1MMO - chains B and C of the 6 polymer chains in the assembly; structure by X-ray diffraction, 2.20 A resolution.

# Chain B (and C)
Molecule: Methane monooxygenase hydrolase (beta chain)
Organism: Methylococcus capsulatus
Notes: EC 1.14.13.25; chain C of this document is another copy of the same molecule, construct and numbering; everything in this record applies to it too
UniProt: P18798 (MEMB_METCA); numbering as in UniProt (aligned over 6-389)
Amino-acid sequence (384 residues; each row starts with the number of its first residue):
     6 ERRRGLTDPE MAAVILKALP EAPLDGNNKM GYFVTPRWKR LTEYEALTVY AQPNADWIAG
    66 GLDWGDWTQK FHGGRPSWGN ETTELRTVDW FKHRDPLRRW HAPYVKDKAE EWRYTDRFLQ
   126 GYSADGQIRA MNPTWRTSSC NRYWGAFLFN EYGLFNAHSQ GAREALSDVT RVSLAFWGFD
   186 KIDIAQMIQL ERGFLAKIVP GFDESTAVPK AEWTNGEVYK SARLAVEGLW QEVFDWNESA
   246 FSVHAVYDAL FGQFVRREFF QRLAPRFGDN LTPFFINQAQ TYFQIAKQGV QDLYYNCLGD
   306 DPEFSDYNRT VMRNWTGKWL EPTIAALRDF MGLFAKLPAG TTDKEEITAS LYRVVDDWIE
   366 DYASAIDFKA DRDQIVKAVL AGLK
Differences from the reference sequence: conflict T142 (Asp in P18798), S143 (Glu in P18798), S144 (Phe in P18798), C145 (Ile in P18798)

# Chain B / chain C interface
Residue-residue contacts (62):
  L11(B) - T12(C)
  T12(B) - L11(C)
  P14(B) - P14(C)
  P14(B) - A18(C)
  P14(B) - L21(C)
  A18(B) - P14(C)
  L21(B) - P14(C)  hydrophobic
  K111(B) - R118(C)
  D112(B) - R118(C)  salt bridge
  D112(B) - R122(C)  salt bridge
  E115(B) - E115(C)
  E115(B) - R118(C)  salt bridge
  E115(B) - R122(C)  salt bridge
  E116(B) - Y119(C)
  E116(B) - R122(C)  salt bridge
  R118(B) - K111(C)
  R118(B) - D112(C)  salt bridge
  R118(B) - E115(C)  salt bridge
  Y119(B) - E116(C)
  Y119(B) - Y119(C)  hydrophobic
  Y119(B) - N282(C)
  Y119(B) - Q283(C)
  R122(B) - D112(C)  salt bridge
  R122(B) - E115(C)  salt bridge
  R122(B) - E116(C)  salt bridge
  R122(B) - T286(C)
  F123(B) - N282(C)
  F123(B) - T286(C)
  G126(B) - Q289(C)
  A129(B) - Q289(C)
  D130(B) - Q258(C)
  D130(B) - R262(C)  salt bridge
  D130(B) - Q285(C)
  D130(B) - Q289(C)  hydrogen bond
  Q132(B) - Q266(C)  hydrogen bond
  Q132(B) - Q285(C)
  R134(B) - R262(C)
  R134(B) - R358(C)
  R134(B) - D362(C)  salt bridge
  Q258(B) - D130(C)
  R262(B) - D130(C)  salt bridge
  R262(B) - R134(C)
  Q266(B) - Q132(C)
  Q266(B) - N275(C)  hydrogen bond (backbone-side chain)
  P270(B) - P270(C)
  P270(B) - N275(C)
  N275(B) - Q266(C)  hydrogen bond (side chain-backbone)
  N275(B) - P270(C)
  N275(B) - P278(C)
  P278(B) - N275(C)
  N282(B) - Y119(C)
  N282(B) - F123(C)
  N282(B) - F279(C)
  Q283(B) - Y119(C)
  Q285(B) - D130(C)
  T286(B) - R122(C)
  T286(B) - F123(C)
  Q289(B) - G126(C)
  Q289(B) - A129(C)
  Q289(B) - D130(C)  hydrogen bond
  R358(B) - R134(C)
  D362(B) - R134(C)  salt bridge
Interface residues without a listed pair, chain B (35 interface residues in all): A17, R267, R271, F279
Interface residues without a listed pair, chain C (35 interface residues in all): A17, A135, R271

# In short
The chain B/chain C interface involves 35 residues from each chain, with 5 hydrogen bonds and 14 salt bridges.
Polar pairs include D112(B)-R118(C), D112(B)-R122(C) and E115(B)-R118(C).
Both chains are Methane monooxygenase hydrolase (beta chain) (Methylococcus capsulatus). Entry 1MMO (Crystal
structure of a bacterial non-haem iron hydroxylase that catalyses the biological oxidation of methane) was
determined by X-ray diffraction.
